PDB entry 8I4W | electron microscopy, 6.01 A resolution (low resolution: residue-level contacts below are approximate; hydrogen-bond / salt-bridge calls are withheld) | chains D and E of the 4 polymer chains in the assembly

== Chain D ==
Protein: DNA repair protein KRE29
From: Saccharomyces cerevisiae S288C
Reference sequence: P40026 (KRE29_YEAST); residues 1-464 here = UniProt positions 1-464
Chain sequence (464 residues; each row starts with the number of its first residue):
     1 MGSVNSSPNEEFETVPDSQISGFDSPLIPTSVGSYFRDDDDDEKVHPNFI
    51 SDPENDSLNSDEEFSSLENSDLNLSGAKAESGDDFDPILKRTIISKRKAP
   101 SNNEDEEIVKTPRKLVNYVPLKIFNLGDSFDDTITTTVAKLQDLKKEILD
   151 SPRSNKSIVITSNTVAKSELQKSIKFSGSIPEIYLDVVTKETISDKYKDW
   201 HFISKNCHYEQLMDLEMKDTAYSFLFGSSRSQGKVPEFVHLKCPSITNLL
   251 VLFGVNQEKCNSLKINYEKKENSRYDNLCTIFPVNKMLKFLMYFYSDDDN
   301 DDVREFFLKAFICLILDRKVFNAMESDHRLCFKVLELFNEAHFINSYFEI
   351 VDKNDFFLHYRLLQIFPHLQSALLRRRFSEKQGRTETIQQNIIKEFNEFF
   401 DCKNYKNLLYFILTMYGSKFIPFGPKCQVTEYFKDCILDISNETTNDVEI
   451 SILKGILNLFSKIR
Disordered / not traced: 1-141, 155-159
Curated features (UniProtKB/Swiss-Prot):
  - modified residue (Phosphoserine): Ser81, Ser101

== Chain E ==
Protein: Non-structural maintenance of chromosome element 5
From: Saccharomyces cerevisiae S288C
Reference sequence: Q03718 (NSE5_YEAST); residues 1-556 here = UniProt positions 1-556
Chain sequence (556 residues; each row starts with the number of its first residue):
     1 MDGALINSVLYVSPRNGAHYFVELTEKHLLAFEMLNSMCLLENYDHVLLF
    51 LECQFGKSHNLAVIPFDIILVLFTLSTLSEYYKEPILRANDPYNTSRETL
   101 SRRALKLLQKYLAILKEFDSEQYNLYDLELLRCQFFLAIDTLTPKKQKWG
   151 FDRFRRTKSESGVTYRQNASVDPELDQAKTFKNPYRSYISCLEQRNTILG
   201 NRLLNLKLNEPGEFINMILWTLSNSLQESTPLFLSSHEIWMPLLEILIDL
   251 FSCRQDYFIQHEVAQNVSKSLFVQRLSESPLAVFFESLNTRNFANRFSEY
   301 VFLNCDYKLPSDNYATPVHPVYNGENTIVDTYIPTIKCSPLYKSQKSLAL
   351 RRKLIGSCFKLLLRVPDGHRLITPRIVADDVIQGISRTLASFNDILQFKK
   401 FFMTENLSQESYFIPLLAEGTLSEILKDTQECVVILTLVENLSDGVSFCN
   451 EVIGLVKSKCFAFTEQCSQASYEEAVLNIEKCDVCLLVLLRYLLHLIGTE
   501 AILDAKEQLEMLHAIEKNDSGRRQWAKALNLGNDPPLLYPIVSQMFGVHD
   551 KSVIIE
Disordered / not traced: 1, 151-178

== Interface between chain D and chain E ==
Residue-residue contacts (94; chain D residue first):
  Phe176(D) with Ile333(E); Pro334(E)
  Pro181(D) with Asp330(E); Ile333(E)
  Ile183(D) with Asp330(E); Thr331(E)
  Tyr184(D) with Thr331(E); Ile333(E)
  Ile193(D) with Tyr93(E)
  Ser194(D) with Tyr93(E); Arg97(E)
  Asp195(D) with Arg97(E)
  Lys196(D) with Arg88(E); Pro92(E); Asn94(E); Arg97(E)
  Tyr197(D) with Arg88(E)
  Tyr209(D) with Lys337(E); Cys338(E); Ser339(E); Pro340(E)
  Met213(D) with Ser339(E); Pro340(E)
  Glu216(D) with Ser339(E); Leu341(E); Tyr342(E)
  Met217(D) with Leu341(E)
  Thr220(D) with Leu341(E); Lys400(E)
  Ser223(D) with Gln544(E)
  Phe224(D) with Arg491(E); Gln544(E)
  Leu225(D) with Met403(E); Arg491(E)
  Phe226(D) with Arg491(E)
  Leu278(D) with Ile333(E); Thr335(E)
  Cys279(D) with Thr335(E)
  Thr280(D) with Thr335(E); Lys337(E)
  Ile281(D) with Thr335(E); Ile336(E); Lys337(E)
  Phe282(D) with Ser339(E)
  Pro283(D) with Lys337(E); Tyr342(E)
  Lys286(D) with Tyr342(E); Gln345(E)
  Arg318(D) with Arg97(E)
  Phe321(D) with Glu98(E); Lys106(E)
  Asn322(D) with Arg97(E); Glu98(E); Arg102(E)
  Met324(D) with Arg102(E); Lys106(E)
  Glu325(D) with Tyr342(E)
  Ser326(D) with Leu105(E); Lys106(E); Gln109(E)
  Asp327(D) with Gln109(E)
  Phe357(D) with Arg97(E)
  Tyr360(D) with Leu49(E)
  Arg361(D) with Arg97(E)
  Gln364(D) with Glu52(E); Ser96(E)
  Pro367(D) with Phe55(E); Lys57(E)
  His368(D) with Gly56(E)
  Gln370(D) with Lys57(E)
  Lys406(D) with Tyr93(E)
  Tyr410(D) with Thr95(E); Arg97(E)
  Leu413(D) with Leu49(E); Thr95(E)
  Gly417(D) with Lys57(E)
  Phe423(D) with Cys53(E); Gln54(E)
  Glu449(D) with Tyr93(E)
  Ile452(D) with Tyr93(E)
  Gly455(D) with His46(E)
  Ile456(D) with His46(E); Leu49(E)
  Leu459(D) with Met34(E); Met38(E); His46(E)
  Phe460(D) with Leu49(E); Cys53(E)
  Lys462(D) with Met34(E)
  Ile463(D) with Met34(E); Phe50(E); Gln54(E)
  Arg464(D) with Lys27(E); Leu30(E)
Also at the interface, not in a pair above, chain D (64 interface residues in all): Ile180, Val187, Lys198, Asp199, Ala221, Asn285, Ala323, Leu363, Leu409, Tyr416, Val448
Also at the interface, not in a pair above, chain E (47 interface residues in all): Glu84, Lys110, Lys346, Lys399, Ile541

== Overview ==
64 residues of chain D and 47 residues of chain E are in contact.
Here chain D is DNA repair protein KRE29 and chain E is Non-structural maintenance of chromosome element 5,
both from Saccharomyces cerevisiae S288C. Entry 8I4W (Cryo-EM structure of 5-subunit Smc5/6 head region) was
determined by electron microscopy together with 7YLM, 7YMD, 7YQH, 8HQS, 8I13, 8I21 and 6 further entries from
the same study.
